PDB entry 8G7E | electron microscopy, 3.90 A resolution | chains G and I of the 8 polymer chains in the assembly

# Chain G
Name: DNA-directed RNA polymerase subunit alpha
Source organism: Escherichia coli
Notes: EC 2.7.7.6
Reference sequence: A0A5B9AW69 (A0A5B9AW69_ECOLX); residues 1-234 here = UniProt positions 1-234
Amino-acid sequence (235 residues; numbered 1 to 235; the number before each row is that of its first residue):
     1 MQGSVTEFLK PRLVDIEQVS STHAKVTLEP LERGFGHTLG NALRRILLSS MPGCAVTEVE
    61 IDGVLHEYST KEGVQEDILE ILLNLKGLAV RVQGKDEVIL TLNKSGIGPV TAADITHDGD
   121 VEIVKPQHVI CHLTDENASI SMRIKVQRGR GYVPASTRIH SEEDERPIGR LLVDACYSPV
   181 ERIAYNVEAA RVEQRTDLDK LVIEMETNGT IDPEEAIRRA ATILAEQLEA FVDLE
Unresolved in the structure: 1-7, 159-165, 233-235
Differences from the reference sequence: expression tag (235)

# Chain I
Name: DNA-directed RNA polymerase subunit beta
Source organism: Escherichia coli
Reference sequence: A7ZUK1 (RPOB_ECO24); numbering as in UniProt (aligned over 1-1341)
Amino-acid sequence (1341 residues; row label = number of the first residue in the row):
     1 MVYSYTEKKR IRKDFGKRPQ VLDVPYLLSI QLDSFQKFIE QDPEGQYGLE AAFRSVFPIQ
    61 SYSGNSELQY VSYRLGEPVF DVQECQIRGV TYSAPLRVKL RLVIYEREAP EGTVKDIKEQ
   121 EVYMGEIPLM TDNGTFVING TERVIVSQLH RSPGVFFDSD KGKTHSSGKV LYNARIIPYR
   181 GSWLDFEFDP KDNLFVRIDR RRKLPATIIL RALNYTTEQI LDLFFEKVIF EIRDNKLQME
   241 LVPERLRGET ASFDIEANGK VYVEKGRRIT ARHIRQLEKD DVKLIEVPVE YIAGKVVAKD
   301 YIDESTGELI CAANMELSLD LLAKLSQSGH KRIETLFTND LDHGPYISET LRVDPTNDRL
   361 SALVEIYRMM RPGEPPTREA AESLFENLFF SEDRYDLSAV GRMKFNRSLL REEIEGSGIL
   421 SKDDIIDVMK KLIDIRNGKG EVDDIDHLGN RRIRSVGEMA ENQFRVGLVR VERAVKERLS
   481 LGDLDTLMPQ DMINAKPISA AVKEFFGSSQ LSQFMDQNNP LSEITHKRRI SALGPGGLTR
   541 ERAGFEVRDV HPTHYGRVCP IETPEGPNIG LINSLSVYAQ TNEYGFLETP YRKVTDGVVT
   601 DEIHYLSAIE EGNYVIAQAN SNLDEEGHFV EDLVTCRSKG ESSLFSRDQV DYMDVSTQQV
   661 VSVGASLIPF LEHDDANRAL MGANMQRQAV PTLRADKPLV GTGMERAVAV DSGVTAVAKR
   721 GGVVQYVDAS RIVIKVNEDE MYPGEAGIDI YNLTKYTRSN QNTCINQMPC VSLGEPVERG
   781 DVLADGPSTD LGELALGQNM RVAFMPWNGY NFEDSILVSE RVVQEDRFTT IHIQELACVS
   841 RDTKLGPEEI TADIPNVGEA ALSKLDESGI VYIGAEVTGG DILVGKVTPK GETQLTPEEK
   901 LLRAIFGEKA SDVKDSSLRV PNGVSGTVID VQVFTRDGVE KDKRALEIEE MQLKQAKKDL
   961 SEELQILEAG LFSRIRAVLV AGGVEAEKLD KLPRDRWLEL GLTDEEKQNQ LEQLAEQYDE
  1021 LKHEFEKKLE AKRRKITQGD DLAPGVLKIV KVYLAVKRRI QPGDKMAGRH GNKGVISKIN
  1081 PIEDMPYDEN GTPVDIVLNP LGVPSRMNIG QILETHLGMA AKGIGDKINA MLKQQQEVAK
  1141 LREFIQRAYD LGADVRQKVD LSTFSDEEVM RLAENLRKGM PIATPVFDGA KEAEIKELLK
  1201 LGDLPTSGQI RLYDGRTGEQ FERPVTVGYM YMLKLNHLVD DKMHARSTGS YSLVTQQPLG
  1261 GKAQFGGQRF GEMEVWALEA YGAAYTLQEM LTVKSDDVNG RTKMYKNIVD GNHQMEPGMP
  1321 ESFNVLLKEI RSLGINIELE D
Unresolved in the structure: 1, 891-914
UniProt features mapped onto this chain:
  - modified residue (N6-acetyllysine): Lys1022, Lys1200

# Chain G / chain I interface
Residue-residue contacts (59):
  His37(G) - Gly1218(I)  hydrogen bond (side chain-backbone)
  Asn41(G) - Gly1215(I)
  Asn41(G) - Arg1216(I)  hydrogen bond (side chain-backbone)
  Asn41(G) - Thr1217(I)
  Asn41(G) - Gly1218(I)
  Arg44(G) - Glu1083(I)  hydrogen bond (side chain-backbone)
  Arg44(G) - Tyr1087(I)
  Arg44(G) - Gly1091(I)
  Arg45(G) - Glu1083(I)
  Arg45(G) - Asp1084(I)  salt bridge
  Arg45(G) - Gly1215(I)
  Arg45(G) - Arg1216(I)
  Ser49(G) - Glu1083(I)  hydrogen bond
  Leu65(G) - Ile873(I)
  His66(G) - Ile929(I)  hydrogen bond (side chain-backbone)
  Glu67(G) - Lys1057(I)  salt bridge
  Tyr68(G) - Tyr756(I)
  Tyr68(G) - Thr927(I)
  Tyr68(G) - Ile929(I)  hydrophobic
  Tyr68(G) - Ala1055(I)  hydrophobic
  Tyr68(G) - Lys1057(I)
  Thr70(G) - Ala729(I)
  Lys71(G) - Asp728(I)
  Glu72(G) - Asp728(I)
  Glu72(G) - Lys958(I)  salt bridge
  Gly73(G) - Asp728(I)  hydrogen bond (backbone-side chain)
  Val74(G) - Asp728(I)  hydrogen bond (backbone-side chain)
  Val74(G) - Ala729(I)  hydrogen bond (backbone-backbone)
  Gln75(G) - Ala729(I)
  Gln75(G) - Val771(I)
  Glu76(G) - Ala729(I)
  Asp77(G) - Ala729(I)
  Asp77(G) - Lys755(I)  salt bridge
  Asp77(G) - Tyr756(I)
  Asp77(G) - Asn766(I)  hydrogen bond
  Asp77(G) - Met768(I)
  Leu79(G) - Leu693(I)  hydrophobic
  Leu79(G) - Tyr756(I)
  Leu79(G) - Ile831(I)  hydrophobic
  Leu79(G) - Lys1057(I)
  Glu80(G) - Arg694(I)  salt bridge
  Glu80(G) - Met768(I)
  Leu83(G) - Arg694(I)
  Asn84(G) - Arg694(I)
  Thr134(G) - Tyr726(I)
  Thr134(G) - Val727(I)  hydrogen bond (side chain-backbone)
  Thr134(G) - Leu773(I)
  Tyr152(G) - Val823(I)
  Tyr152(G) - Gln824(I)
  Tyr152(G) - Arg1059(I)  hydrogen bond
  Pro154(G) - Arg1059(I)
  Ser156(G) - Arg1059(I)
  Cys176(G) - Gln824(I)  hydrogen bond
  Glu181(G) - Arg821(I)
  Arg182(G) - Asn1090(I)  hydrogen bond (side chain-backbone)
  Arg182(G) - Thr1092(I)
  Ala184(G) - Asn1090(I)
  Ala184(G) - Gly1091(I)
  Tyr185(G) - Tyr1087(I)
Also at the interface, not in a pair above, chain G (38 interface residues in all): Leu48, Ser69, Lys86, Asp135, Ile168, Asp174, Val180, Ile183
Also at the interface, not in a pair above, chain I (43 interface residues in all): Ser730, Pro769, Ser772, Asp826, Gly874, Ala875, Val928, Val1056, Glu1089, Pro1093

# Overview
38 residues of chain G face 43 of chain I across their interface, with 13 hydrogen bonds and 5 salt bridges.
Polar contacts include Arg45(G)-Asp1084(I), Glu67(G)-Lys1057(I) and Glu72(G)-Lys958(I).
Here chain G is DNA-directed RNA polymerase subunit alpha and chain I is DNA-directed RNA polymerase subunit
beta, both from Escherichia coli. Entry 8G7E (Cryo-EM structure of 3DVA component 0 of Escherichia coli
que-PEC (paused elongation complex) RNA Polymerase plus ...) was determined by electron microscopy (same
publication as 8F3C, 8G00, 8G1S, 8G2W, 8G4W and 8G8Z).
